3D55 - chains A and B of the 4 polymer chains in the assembly; structure by X-ray diffraction, 2.13 A resolution.

== Chain A (and B) ==
Protein: Uncharacterized protein Rv3357/MT3465
Organism: Mycobacterium tuberculosis
Notes: chain B of this document is another copy of the same molecule, construct and numbering; everything in this record applies to it too
Reference sequence: P65067 (Y3357_MYCTU); residue numbers follow UniProt; this construct covers 1-91
Sequence (91 residues; row label = number of the first residue in the row):
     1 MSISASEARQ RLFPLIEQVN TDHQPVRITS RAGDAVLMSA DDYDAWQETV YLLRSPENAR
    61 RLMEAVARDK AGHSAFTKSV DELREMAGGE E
Not modelled in the structure: 69-91 (chain B: 85-91)

== Interface between chain A and chain B ==
Pairs across the interface (54):
  A5(A) with L12(B); F13(B), hydrophobic; I16(B), hydrophobic
  S6(A) with F13(B)
  A8(A) with L12(B)
  R9(A) with R9(B); L12(B); F13(B)
  Q10(A) with R9(B), hydrogen bond (backbone-side chain)
  L12(A) with A5(B); A8(B), hydrophobic; R9(B)
  F13(A) with A5(B), hydrophobic; S6(B); R9(B); R31(B)
  I16(A) with A32(B); G33(B); A35(B), hydrophobic
  N20(A) with D34(B), hydrogen bond (side chain-backbone)
  P25(A) with Y43(B)
  R27(A) with D44(B), salt bridge
  I28(A) with I16(B), hydrophobic
  S30(A) with I16(B)
  A32(A) with E17(B); N20(B)
  G33(A) with I16(B); N20(B)
  D34(A) with N20(B), hydrogen bond (backbone-side chain); S39(B); A40(B), hydrogen bond (backbone-backbone)
  A35(A) with L37(B), hydrophobic; M38(B); A40(B)
  V36(A) with V36(B); L37(B); M38(B), hydrogen bond (backbone-backbone); A40(B), hydrophobic; Y43(B), hydrophobic
  L37(A) with A35(B), hydrophobic; V36(B)
  M38(A) with A35(B); V36(B), hydrogen bond (backbone-backbone); M38(B), hydrophobic; Y43(B), hydrophobic
  S39(A) with D34(B)
  A40(A) with D34(B), hydrogen bond (backbone-backbone); A35(B)
  Y43(A) with P25(B); V36(B), hydrophobic; W46(B), hydrophobic
  D44(A) with R27(B), salt bridge
  W46(A) with W46(B); V50(B), hydrophobic
Interface residues without a listed pair, chain A (30 interface residues in all): E17, V19, R31, Q47, V50
Interface residues without a listed pair, chain B (30 interface residues in all): Q10, V19, I28, S30, Q47

== Overview ==
Chain A and chain B each contribute 30 residues to their interface, with 7 hydrogen bonds and 2 salt bridges.
Polar contacts include R27(A)-D44(B), Q10(A)-R9(B) and N20(A)-D34(B).
Chain A and chain B are both Uncharacterized protein Rv3357/MT3465 (Mycobacterium tuberculosis); the
structure, Crystal structure of M. tuberculosis YefM antitoxin, was determined by X-ray diffraction, deposited
together with 3CTO.
